3UYY - chains A and B; structure by X-ray diffraction, 2.50 A resolution.

# Chain A (and B)
Name: Branched-chain-amino-acid aminotransferase
From: Deinococcus radiodurans
Notes: EC 2.6.1.42; chain B of this document is another copy of the same molecule, construct and numbering; everything in this record applies to it too
Reference sequence: Q9RTX5 (Q9RTX5_DEIRA); numbering as in UniProt (aligned over 1-358)
Amino-acid sequence (358 residues; each row starts with the number of its first residue):
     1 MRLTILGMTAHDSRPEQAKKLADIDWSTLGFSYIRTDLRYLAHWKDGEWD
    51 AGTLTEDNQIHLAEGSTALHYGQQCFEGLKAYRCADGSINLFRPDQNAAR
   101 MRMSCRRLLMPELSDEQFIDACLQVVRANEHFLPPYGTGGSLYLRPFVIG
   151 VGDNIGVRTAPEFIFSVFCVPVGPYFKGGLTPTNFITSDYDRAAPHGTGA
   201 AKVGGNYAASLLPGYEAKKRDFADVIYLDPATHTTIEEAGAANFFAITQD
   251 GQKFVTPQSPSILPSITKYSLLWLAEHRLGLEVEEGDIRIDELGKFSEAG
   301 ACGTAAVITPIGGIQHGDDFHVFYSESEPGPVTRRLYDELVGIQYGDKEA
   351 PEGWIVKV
Not modelled in the structure: 1-23 (chain B: 1-21)
Ligand contacts: pyridoxal phosphate (PLP): Arg100, Arg192, Lys202, Tyr207, Glu238, Gly240, Ala241, Ala242, Asn243, Leu263, Ser265, Ile266, Thr267, Lys268, Cys302, Gly303, Thr304
Reported in the primary citation:
  - mutagenesis - Y71A/R145A, R145E, K202R: abolished catalytic activity
  - catalytic residues: Lys202 (by similarity / conservation)
  - binding site for pyridoxal phosphate: Arg100, Lys202, Tyr207, Glu238, Ala241, Leu263, Ser265, Ile266, Thr267, Thr304
  - contacts within the chain: Gly30-Gly173 (backbone contact), Tyr175-Phe176
  - self-association interface (contacts with another copy of this molecule): His70 to Gln74, Val151 to Glu162

# Interface between chain A and chain B
Contacting residue pairs (121):
  Phe31(A) - Ile155(B)
  Ser32(A) - Ile155(B)
  Tyr33(A) - Glu64(B)  hydrogen bond
  Tyr33(A) - Asp153(B)
  Tyr33(A) - Asn154(B)
  Tyr33(A) - Ile155(B)
  Arg39(A) - Glu64(B)  salt bridge
  Asn58(A) - Glu64(B)  hydrogen bond (backbone-backbone)
  Asn58(A) - Asp153(B)
  Gln59(A) - Leu62(B)
  Gln59(A) - Ala63(B)
  Ile60(A) - Ile60(B)
  Ile60(A) - His61(B)
  Ile60(A) - Leu62(B)  hydrogen bond (backbone-backbone)
  Ile60(A) - Leu69(B)  hydrophobic
  His61(A) - Ile60(B)
  His61(A) - His61(B)  hydrogen bond
  Leu62(A) - Gln59(B)
  Leu62(A) - Ile60(B)  hydrogen bond (backbone-backbone)
  Ala63(A) - Asn58(B)
  Ala63(A) - Gln59(B)
  Glu64(A) - Tyr33(B)  hydrogen bond
  Glu64(A) - Arg39(B)  salt bridge
  Glu64(A) - Asn58(B)  hydrogen bond (backbone-backbone)
  Glu64(A) - Phe147(B)
  Glu64(A) - Phe168(B)
  Ala68(A) - Ala68(B)
  Ala68(A) - Gln74(B)  hydrogen bond (backbone-side chain)
  Leu69(A) - Leu69(B)  hydrophobic
  Leu69(A) - Gln74(B)  hydrogen bond (backbone-side chain)
  Leu69(A) - Ile149(B)
  His70(A) - Gln74(B)
  His70(A) - Phe76(B)
  His70(A) - Arg145(B)
  His70(A) - Phe147(B)
  His70(A) - Phe168(B)
  His70(A) - Gly204(B)
  Tyr71(A) - Gln74(B)  hydrogen bond (backbone-side chain)
  Tyr71(A) - Phe76(B)  hydrophobic
  Tyr71(A) - Arg145(B)  hydrogen bond
  Tyr71(A) - Gly204(B)
  Tyr71(A) - Tyr207(B)  hydrophobic
  Tyr71(A) - Ala208(B)  hydrogen bond (backbone-backbone)
  Gly72(A) - Gln74(B)  hydrogen bond (backbone-side chain)
  Gly72(A) - Gly204(B)
  Gly72(A) - Ala208(B)
  Gln73(A) - Leu211(B)
  Gln74(A) - Ala68(B)  hydrogen bond (side chain-backbone)
  Gln74(A) - Leu69(B)  hydrogen bond (side chain-backbone)
  Gln74(A) - His70(B)  hydrogen bond (side chain-backbone)
  Gln74(A) - Tyr71(B)  hydrogen bond (side chain-backbone)
  Gln74(A) - Gly72(B)  hydrogen bond (side chain-backbone)
  Gln74(A) - Gln74(B)
  Phe76(A) - His70(B)
  Phe76(A) - Tyr71(B)  hydrophobic
  Arg106(A) - Leu212(B)
  Arg107(A) - Tyr190(B)
  Arg107(A) - Ala209(B)  hydrogen bond (side chain-backbone)
  Arg107(A) - Leu212(B)
  Leu108(A) - Ala208(B)
  Leu108(A) - Leu211(B)
  Leu109(A) - Leu211(B)
  Leu109(A) - Leu212(B)  hydrophobic
  Leu109(A) - Tyr215(B)  hydrophobic
  Tyr143(A) - Ile155(B)  hydrophobic
  Arg145(A) - His70(B)  hydrogen bond
  Arg145(A) - Tyr71(B)  hydrogen bond
  Arg145(A) - Ile155(B)
  Phe147(A) - Glu64(B)
  Phe147(A) - His70(B)
  Ile149(A) - Leu69(B)
  Asp153(A) - Tyr33(B)
  Asp153(A) - Asn58(B)
  Asn154(A) - Tyr33(B)
  Ile155(A) - Phe31(B)
  Ile155(A) - Ser32(B)
  Ile155(A) - Tyr33(B)
  Ile155(A) - Arg145(B)  hydrogen bond (backbone-side chain)
  Ile155(A) - Val170(B)  hydrophobic
  Gly156(A) - Phe31(B)
  Val157(A) - Tyr175(B)
  Val157(A) - Tyr207(B)  hydrophobic
  Val157(A) - Lys218(B)
  Phe168(A) - Glu64(B)
  Val170(A) - Ile155(B)  hydrophobic
  Asp189(A) - His196(B)
  Tyr190(A) - Arg107(B)
  Tyr190(A) - His196(B)
  Asp191(A) - Ala194(B)
  Asp191(A) - Pro195(B)
  Asp191(A) - His196(B)  salt bridge
  Asp191(A) - Gly197(B)
  Ala193(A) - Ala194(B)
  Ala194(A) - Asp191(B)
  Ala194(A) - Ala193(B)
  Ala194(A) - Ala194(B)
  Pro195(A) - Asp191(B)
  His196(A) - Asp189(B)
  His196(A) - Tyr190(B)
  His196(A) - Asp191(B)  hydrogen bond (backbone-side chain)
  Gly197(A) - Asp191(B)
  Thr198(A) - Ala209(B)
  Gly204(A) - His70(B)
  Gly204(A) - Tyr71(B)
  Gly204(A) - Gly72(B)
  Gly205(A) - Gly205(B)
  Tyr207(A) - Tyr71(B)  hydrophobic
  Ala208(A) - Tyr71(B)  hydrogen bond (backbone-backbone)
  Ala208(A) - Gly72(B)
  Ala208(A) - Leu108(B)
  Ala209(A) - Arg107(B)  hydrogen bond (backbone-side chain)
  Leu211(A) - Gln73(B)
  Leu211(A) - Leu108(B)
  Leu211(A) - Leu109(B)
  Leu211(A) - Arg158(B)
  Leu211(A) - Thr159(B)
  Leu212(A) - Arg107(B)
  Leu212(A) - Leu109(B)  hydrophobic
  Tyr215(A) - Leu109(B)  hydrophobic
  Pro230(A) - Pro195(B)
  Ala231(A) - Ala231(B)  hydrophobic
Other interface residues (no listed pair), chain A (57 interface residues in all): Gly65, Arg158, Pro213, Lys218
Other interface residues (no listed pair), chain B (62 interface residues in all): Gly65, Thr67, Arg106, Gly156, Val157, Val172, Thr198, Val203, Ser210, Pro213, Pro230

# Overview
Chain A and chain B form an interface of 57 and 62 residues respectively; the contacts include 25 hydrogen
bonds and 3 salt bridges. Among the polar pairs are Arg39(A)-Glu64(B), Asp191(A)-His196(B) and
Tyr33(A)-Glu64(B). Bound to chain A: pyridoxal phosphate. The paper reports the catalytic residue Lys202(A);
Y71A/R145A, R145E and K202R of chain A abolish catalytic activity.
Chain A and chain B are both Branched-chain-amino-acid aminotransferase (Deinococcus radiodurans); the
structure, Crystal Structures of Branched-Chain Aminotransferase from Deinococcus radiodurans Complexes with
alpha-Ketoisocaproate and L-Glutamate Suggest Its Radio-Resistance ..., was determined by X-ray diffraction
together with 3UZB and 3UZO from the same study.
